Entry 7Q4F (X-ray diffraction, 2.15 A resolution); this record covers chains A and B of the 5 polymer chains in the assembly.

== Chain A (and B) ==
Protein: Coproheme decarboxylase from Corynebacterium dipththeriae W183Y mutant in complex with coproheme
Source organism: Corynebacterium diphtheriae
Notes: chain B of this document is another copy of the same molecule, construct and numbering; everything in this record applies to it too
UniProt: A0A2T1BSE4 (A0A2T1BSE4_CORDP); numbering as in UniProt (aligned over 1-234)
Sequence (237 residues; each row starts with the number of its first residue; numbers below 1 keep their minus sign (Gly-1 is residue -1)):
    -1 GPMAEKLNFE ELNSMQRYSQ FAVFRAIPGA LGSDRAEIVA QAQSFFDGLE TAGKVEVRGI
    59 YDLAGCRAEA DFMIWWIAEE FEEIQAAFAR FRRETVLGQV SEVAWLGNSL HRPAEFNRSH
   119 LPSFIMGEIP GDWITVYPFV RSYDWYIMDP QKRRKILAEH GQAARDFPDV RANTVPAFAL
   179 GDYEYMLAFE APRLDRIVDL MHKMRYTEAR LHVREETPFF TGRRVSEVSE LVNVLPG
Disordered / not traced: -1 to 5
Construct notes: expression tag (-1 to 0, 235); engineered mutation Tyr183 (Trp in A0A2T1BSE4)
Ion coordination: fe-coproporphyrin iii Fe near His158 (its only coordinating residue here)
Residues lining bound ligands: fe-coproporphyrin iii (FEC; 1,3,5,8-tetramethyl-porphine-2,4,6,7-tetrapropionic acid ferrous complex): Ala112, Asn115, His118, Tyr135, Phe137, Arg139, Trp143, Leu155, His158, Gly159, Ala162, Ala170, Thr172, Tyr183, Leu185, Phe187, Leu198, Met199, Met202, Arg208
From the paper describing this entry:
  - catalytic residues: Tyr135
  - binding site for fe-coproporphyrin iii: Tyr183
  - mutagenesis - W183Y: decreased catalytic activity on coproheme
  - mutagenesis - Y135A/W183Y: abolished catalytic activity on coproheme
  - mutagenesis - Y135W: decreased catalytic activity

== Chain A / chain B interface ==
Residue-residue contacts - 61 pairs, chain A then chain B:
  Gln14(A) - Asp193(B)
  Tyr16(A) - Leu192(B)
  Tyr16(A) - Asp193(B)  hydrogen bond (side chain-backbone)
  Gln18(A) - Gly63(B)  hydrogen bond (side chain-backbone)
  Phe79(A) - Leu192(B)  hydrophobic
  Glu80(A) - Trp131(B)
  Gln83(A) - Asp60(B)  hydrogen bond (side chain-backbone)
  Gln83(A) - Ala62(B)  hydrogen bond (side chain-backbone)
  Gln83(A) - Trp131(B)
  Phe86(A) - Gly63(B)
  Ala87(A) - Val232(B)  hydrophobic
  Arg90(A) - Asp69(B)  salt bridge
  Arg90(A) - Pro234(B)
  Arg91(A) - Arg33(B)
  Arg91(A) - Asn231(B)
  Arg91(A) - Val232(B)  hydrogen bond (side chain-backbone)
  Arg91(A) - Leu233(B)
  Val101(A) - Ala66(B)
  Ala102(A) - Ala66(B)
  Leu104(A) - Gly63(B)
  Leu104(A) - Cys64(B)
  Leu104(A) - Arg65(B)
  Leu104(A) - Ala66(B)
  Asn106(A) - Gly63(B)  hydrogen bond (side chain-backbone)
  Asn106(A) - Cys64(B)  hydrogen bond (side chain-backbone)
  Leu108(A) - Asp193(B)
  Arg110(A) - Asp193(B)
  Arg110(A) - Asp197(B)  salt bridge
  Glu113(A) - Tyr204(B)  hydrogen bond
  Tyr141(A) - Arg208(B)
  Tyr141(A) - Leu209(B)
  Tyr141(A) - Val211(B)
  Tyr141(A) - Arg212(B)
  Asp142(A) - Leu209(B)
  Tyr144(A) - Arg203(B)
  Tyr144(A) - Tyr204(B)
  Ile145(A) - Arg203(B)
  Ile145(A) - Tyr204(B)
  Ile145(A) - Thr205(B)
  Ile145(A) - Glu206(B)
  Ile145(A) - Leu209(B)  hydrophobic
  Arg151(A) - Tyr204(B)
  Phe176(A) - Val196(B)
  Phe176(A) - Met199(B)  hydrophobic
  Phe176(A) - His200(B)
  Phe176(A) - Arg203(B)
  Ala177(A) - Thr133(B)
  Ala177(A) - Ile195(B)  hydrophobic
  Ala177(A) - Met199(B)  hydrophobic
  Ala177(A) - Phe217(B)  hydrophobic
  Ala177(A) - Thr219(B)  hydrogen bond (backbone-side chain)
  Leu178(A) - Leu192(B)  hydrophobic
  Leu178(A) - Val196(B)  hydrophobic
  Gly179(A) - Phe217(B)
  Asp180(A) - Arg65(B)  salt bridge
  Asp180(A) - Thr215(B)
  Asp180(A) - Pro216(B)
  Asp180(A) - Phe217(B)  hydrogen bond (side chain-backbone)
  Glu182(A) - Arg203(B)  salt bridge
  Tyr183(A) - His200(B)
  Arg212(A) - Arg208(B)
Interface residues without a listed pair, chain A (31 interface residues in all): Trp103
Interface residues without a listed pair, chain B (38 interface residues in all): Leu61, Glu67, Glu214, Arg221, Gly235

== Summary ==
31 residues of chain A and 38 residues of chain B are in contact, with 10 hydrogen bonds and 4 salt bridges.
Among the polar pairs are Arg90(A)-Asp69(B), Arg110(A)-Asp197(B) and Asp180(A)-Arg65(B). From the paper: the
catalytic residue Tyr135(A); W183Y of chain A reduces catalytic activity on coproheme; 3 substitutions were
tested in all.
Chain A and chain B are both Coproheme decarboxylase from Corynebacterium dipththeriae W183Y mutant in complex
with coproheme (Corynebacterium diphtheriae); the structure, Structure of coproheme decarboxylase from
Corynebacterium dipththeriae W183Y mutant in complex with coproheme, was determined by X-ray diffraction,
deposited together with 7Q4G.
